Entry 7PIK (electron microscopy, 2.68 A resolution); this record covers chains A and K of the 7 polymer chains in the assembly.

# Chain A
Molecule: Transposon Tn7 transposition protein TnsB
From: Escherichia coli
UniProtKB: P13989 (TNSB_ECOLX); residues 1-702 here = UniProt positions 1-702
Sequence (703 residues; each row starts with the number of its first residue; numbering starts at 0):
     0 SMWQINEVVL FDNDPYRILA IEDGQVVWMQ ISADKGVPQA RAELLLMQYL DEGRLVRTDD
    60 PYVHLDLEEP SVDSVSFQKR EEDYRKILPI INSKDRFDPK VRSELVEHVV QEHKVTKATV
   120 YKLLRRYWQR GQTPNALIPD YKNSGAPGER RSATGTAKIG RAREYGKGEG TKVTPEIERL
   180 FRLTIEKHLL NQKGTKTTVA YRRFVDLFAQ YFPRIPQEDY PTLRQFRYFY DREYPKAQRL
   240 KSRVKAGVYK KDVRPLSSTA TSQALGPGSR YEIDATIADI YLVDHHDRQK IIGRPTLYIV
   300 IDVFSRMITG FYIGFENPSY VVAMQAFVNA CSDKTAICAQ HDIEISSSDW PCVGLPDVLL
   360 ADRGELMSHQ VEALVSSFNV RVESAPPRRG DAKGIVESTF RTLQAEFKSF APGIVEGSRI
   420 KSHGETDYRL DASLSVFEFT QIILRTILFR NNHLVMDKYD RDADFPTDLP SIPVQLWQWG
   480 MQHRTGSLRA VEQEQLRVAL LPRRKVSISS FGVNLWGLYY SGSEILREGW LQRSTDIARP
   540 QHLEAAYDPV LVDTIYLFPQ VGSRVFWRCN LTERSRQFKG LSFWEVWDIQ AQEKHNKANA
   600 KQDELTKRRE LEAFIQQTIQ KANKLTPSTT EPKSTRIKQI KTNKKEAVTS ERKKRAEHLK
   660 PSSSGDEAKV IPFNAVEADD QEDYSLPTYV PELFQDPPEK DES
Not modelled in the structure: 0, 152-702
Differences from the reference sequence: expression tag (0)
Curated features (UniProtKB/Swiss-Prot):
  - DNA-binding region: Val105 to Arg124 (H-T-H motif)
  - region: Tyr140 to Val172 (Linker 1), Pro234 to Gly267 (Linker 2)
Reported in the primary citation:
  - catalytic residues: Asp273, Asp361, Glu396 (citing earlier work)
  - self-association interface (contacts with another copy of this molecule): Leu43, Pro133
  - binding site for Right end fragment of Tn7 transposon (chain K): Lys34, Gly35, Arg101, Ser102, Lys116, Tyr120, Tyr140, Ser143, Gly147, Arg150, Lys157, Arg162, Glu163, Thr221, Arg223, Gln224, Tyr227
  - binding site for Right end fragment of Tn7 transposon: Arg160, Thr196, Thr197, Arg201, Arg226
  - mutagenesis - K116A: decreased growth
  - mutagenesis - L43W, K116A, P133W, K157A, L525W: decreased binding to Right end fragment of Tn7 transposon (chain K)
  - mutagenesis - R160A: unchanged binding to Right end fragment of Tn7 transposon (chain K)

# Chain K
Molecule: Right end fragment of Tn7 transposon
Sequence (70 nucleotides; each row starts with the number of its first residue):
     1 CTAGTTTAAG ACTTTATTGT CATAGTTTAG ATCTATTTTG TTCAGTTTAA GACTTTATTG
    61 TCCGCCCACA
Not modelled in the structure: 64-70

# How chain A and chain K interact
Residue-residue contacts - 24 pairs, chain A then chain K:
  Lys34(A) with DT46(K), phosphate contact; DT47(K), salt bridge to the phosphate
  Gly35(A) with DT46(K), hydrogen bond to the phosphate
  Val74(A) with DT55(K), phosphate contact
  Pro98(A) with DG45(K), phosphate contact
  Arg101(A) with DG45(K), salt bridge to the phosphate
  Ser102(A) with DA44(K), hydrogen bond to the phosphate; DG45(K), phosphate contact
  Lys116(A) with DG45(K), base contact; DT46(K), base contact
  Tyr120(A) with DG45(K), hydrogen bond to the phosphate
  Tyr140(A) with DT54(K), sugar contact; DT55(K), sugar contact
  Ser143(A) with DT54(K), hydrogen bond to the base; DT55(K), hydrogen bond to the sugar
  Gly144(A) with DT55(K), base contact
  Pro146(A) with DT56(K), sugar contact; DA57(K), phosphate contact
  Gly147(A) with DA57(K), hydrogen bond to the phosphate
  Glu148(A) with DA57(K), sugar contact
  Arg149(A) with DT58(K), phosphate contact
  Arg150(A) with DT56(K), hydrogen bond to the base; DA57(K), hydrogen bond to the sugar; DT58(K), hydrogen bond to the phosphate
Other interface residues (no listed pair), chain A (20 interface residues in all): Val36, Lys99, Ala117, Arg124

# Summary
Chain A and chain K form an interface of 20 and 9 residues respectively, with 9 hydrogen bonds and 2 salt
bridges. Among the polar pairs are Ser143(A)-DT54(K), Arg150(A)-DT56(K) and Ser143(A)-DT55(K). The paper
reports catalytic residues Asp273(A), Asp361(A) and Glu396(A); L43W, K116A and P133W of chain A, among others,
reduce binding to Right end fragment of Tn7 transposon (chain K); 6 substitutions were tested in all.
Chain A is Transposon Tn7 transposition protein TnsB (Escherichia coli) and chain K is Right end fragment of
Tn7 transposon; the structure, Cryo-EM structure of E. coli TnsB in complex with right end fragment of Tn7
transposon, was determined by electron microscopy.
